1A53 - chain A; structure by X-ray diffraction, 2.00 A resolution.

[Chain A]
Protein: Indole-3-glycerolphosphate synthase
Source organism: Sulfolobus solfataricus
Notes: EC 4.1.1.48
Reference sequence: Q06121 (TRPC_SULSO); numbering as in UniProt (aligned over 2-248)
Sequence (247 residues; each row starts with the number of its first residue):
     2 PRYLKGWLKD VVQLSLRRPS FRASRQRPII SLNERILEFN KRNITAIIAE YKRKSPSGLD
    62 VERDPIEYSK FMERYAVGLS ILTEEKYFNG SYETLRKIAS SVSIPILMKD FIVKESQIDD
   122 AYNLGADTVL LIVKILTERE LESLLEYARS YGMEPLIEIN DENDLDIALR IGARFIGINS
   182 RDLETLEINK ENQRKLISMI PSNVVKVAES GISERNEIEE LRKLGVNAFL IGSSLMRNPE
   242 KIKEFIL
Residues lining bound ligands: indole-3-glycerol phosphate (IGP): Glu-51, Lys-53, Leu-83, Phe-89, Lys-110, Phe-112, Leu-131, Ile-133, Glu-159, Asn-180, Arg-182, Leu-184, Glu-210, Ser-211, Gly-212, Leu-231, Ile-232, Gly-233, Ser-234

[Summary]
Bound to chain A: indole-3-glycerol phosphate.
Chain A is Indole-3-glycerolphosphate synthase (Sulfolobus solfataricus); the structure, Complex of
indole-3-glycerolphosphate synthase from sulfolobus solfataricus with indole-3-glycerolphosphate at 2.0 A
resolution, was determined by X-ray diffraction (same publication as 1LBL and 1LBF).
